PDB entry 6XM8 | X-ray diffraction, 1.85 A resolution | chain A

Chain A:
Protein: Dioxygenase
Source organism: Sphingobium sp. (strain NBRC 103272 / SYK-6)
Notes: EC 1.13.11.-
Reference sequence: G2IQT9 (G2IQT9_SPHSK); numbering as in UniProt (aligned over 1-489)
Chain sequence (489 residues; each row starts with the number of its first residue):
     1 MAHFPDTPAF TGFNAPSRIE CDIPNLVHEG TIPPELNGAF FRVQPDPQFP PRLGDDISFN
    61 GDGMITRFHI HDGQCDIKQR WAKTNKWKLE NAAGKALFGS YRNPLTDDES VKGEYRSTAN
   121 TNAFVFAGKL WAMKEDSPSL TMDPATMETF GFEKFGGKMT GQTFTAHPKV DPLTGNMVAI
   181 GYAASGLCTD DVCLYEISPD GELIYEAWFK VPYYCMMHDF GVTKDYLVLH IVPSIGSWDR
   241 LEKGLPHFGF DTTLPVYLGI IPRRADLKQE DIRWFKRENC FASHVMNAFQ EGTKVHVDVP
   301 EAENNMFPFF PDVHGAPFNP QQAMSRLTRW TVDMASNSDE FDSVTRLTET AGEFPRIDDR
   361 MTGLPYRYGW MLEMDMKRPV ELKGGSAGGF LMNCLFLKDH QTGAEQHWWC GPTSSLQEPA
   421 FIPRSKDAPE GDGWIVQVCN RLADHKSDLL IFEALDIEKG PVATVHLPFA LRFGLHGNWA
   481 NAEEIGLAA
Disordered / not traced: 1, 383-387
Bound ions: Co2+: His167, His218, His284, His476
Residues lining bound ligands: lignostilbene (V5P): Pro45, Phe59, Tyr101, Arg102, Asn120, Thr121, Lys134, Glu135, Met216, His218, Ser283, His284, Met306, Phe307, Glu353, Phe354, Phe473, Leu475
What the authors report for this chain:
  - binding site for lignostilbene: Phe59, Tyr101, Lys134, Phe307, Glu353, Phe354, Leu475
  - mutagenesis - S283A: unchanged catalytic activity on lignostilbene
  - mutagenesis - S283A: decreased catalytic activity on O2
  - mutagenesis - S283F: decreased catalytic activity on lignostilbene

Summary:
Chain A binds lignostilbene. The Co2+ site is built by His167, His218, His284 and His476. From the paper: a
binding site for lignostilbene at Phe59, Tyr101 and Lys134 among others; S283A reduces catalytic activity on
O2.
Chain A is Dioxygenase (Sphingobium sp. (strain NBRC 103272 / SYK-6)); the structure, Crystal structure of
lignostilbene bound to Co-LSD4 from Sphingobium sp. strain SYK-6, was determined by X-ray diffraction (same
publication as 6XM6, 6XM7, 6XM9 and 6XMA).
